PDB entry 3JRB | X-ray diffraction, 3.10 A resolution | chains A and C of the 4 polymer chains in the assembly

== Chain A ==
Protein: DNA-binding protein fis
Source organism: Escherichia coli
Reference sequence: P0A6R3 (FIS_ECOLI); residue numbers follow UniProt; this construct covers 1-98
Amino-acid sequence (98 residues; each row starts with the number of its first residue):
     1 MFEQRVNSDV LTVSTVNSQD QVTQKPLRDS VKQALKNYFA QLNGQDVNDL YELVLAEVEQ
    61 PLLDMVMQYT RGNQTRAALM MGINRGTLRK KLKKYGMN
Disordered / not traced: 1-7
Curated features (UniProtKB/Swiss-Prot):
  - DNA-binding region: Gln74 to Lys93 (H-T-H motif)
  - region: Asn17 to Gly44 (Required for the stimulation of HIN-mediated recombination)

== Chain C ==
Molecule: 27-nt DNA strand
Sequence (27 nucleotides; row label = number of the first residue in the row):
     1 AAATTTGTTT GTTTTTTGAG CAAATTT

== Chain A / chain C interface ==
Contacting residue pairs (9; chain A residue first):
  Ile83(A) with DT17(C), phosphate contact
  Asn84(A) with DT17(C), hydrogen bond to the phosphate; DG18(C), hydrogen bond to the phosphate
  Arg85(A) with DA19(C), base contact; DG20(C), base contact
  Thr87(A) with DT16(C), sugar contact; DT17(C), hydrogen bond to the phosphate
  Lys90(A) with DT15(C), sugar contact; DT16(C), salt bridge to the phosphate
Also at the interface, not in a pair above, chain A (7 interface residues in all): Gly82, Lys91

== Overview ==
7 residues of chain A face 6 of chain C across their interface, with 3 hydrogen bonds and 1 salt bridge. Among
the polar pairs are Asn84(A)-DT17(C), Asn84(A)-DG18(C) and Thr87(A)-DT17(C).
Chain A is DNA-binding protein fis (Escherichia coli) and chain C is a 27-nt DNA strand; the structure,
Crystal structure of Fis bound to 27 bp DNA F24 containing T-tract at center, was determined by X-ray
diffraction together with 3IV5, 3JR9, 3JRA, 3JRC, 3JRD, 3JRE and 4 further entries from the same study.
